PDB entry 5YNZ | X-ray diffraction, 2.77 A resolution | chain A

# Chain A
Molecule: CAD protein
Organism: Homo sapiens
Notes: EC 6.3.5.5, 2.1.3.2, 3.5.2.3
Reference sequence: P27708 (PYR1_HUMAN); residues 1456-1846 here = UniProt positions 1456-1846
Chain sequence (391 residues; row label = number of the first residue in the row):
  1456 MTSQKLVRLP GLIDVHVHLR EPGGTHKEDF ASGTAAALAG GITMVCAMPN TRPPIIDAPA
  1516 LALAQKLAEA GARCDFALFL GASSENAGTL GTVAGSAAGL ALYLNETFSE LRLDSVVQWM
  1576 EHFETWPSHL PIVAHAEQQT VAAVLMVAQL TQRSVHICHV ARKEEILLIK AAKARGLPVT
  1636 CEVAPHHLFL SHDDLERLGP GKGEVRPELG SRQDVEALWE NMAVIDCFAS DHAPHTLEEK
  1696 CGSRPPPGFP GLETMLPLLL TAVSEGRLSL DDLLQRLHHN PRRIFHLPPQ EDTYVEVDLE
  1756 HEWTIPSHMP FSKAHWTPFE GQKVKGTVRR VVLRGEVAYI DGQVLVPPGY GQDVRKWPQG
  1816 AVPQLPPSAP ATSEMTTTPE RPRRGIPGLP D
Not modelled in the structure: 1456-1459, 1823-1846
Construct notes: engineered mutation A1556 (Lys in P27708)
Bound ions: Zn2+: H1471, H1473, D1686
UniProt features mapped onto this chain:
  - active site: D1686 (For DHOase activity)
  - binding site (Zn(2+)): H1471, H1473, H1590, C1613, H1614, E1637, D1686
  - binding site ((S)-dihydroorotate): R1475, N1505, R1661, H1690, P1702
  - mutagenesis: H1471 (H1471A: No zinc-binding and no catalytic activity; H1471N: Abolishes dihydroorotase activity), H1473 (H1473A: No zinc-binding and no catalytic activity), D1512 (D1512N: No change in catalytic activity), T1562 (T1562A: Abolishes dihydroorotase activity), F1563 (F1563A: Abolishes dihydroorotase activity), H1590 (H1590A: Abolishes dihydroorotase activity; H1590N: No catalytic activity), C1613 (C1613S: Reduces dihydroorotase activity), H1614 (H1614A: Abolishes dihydroorotase activity), E1637 (E1637T: Abolishes dihydroorotase activity), H1642 (H1642N: 11.5% of wild-type catalytic activity), D1686 (D1686N: Abolishes dihydroorotase activity), H1690 (H1690N: 3% of wild-type catalytic activity)

# Summary
The Zn2+ site is built by H1471, H1473 and D1686. Curated annotation (UniProt) lists active-site residue
D1686, 7 Zn2+-binding residues, 5 (S)-dihydroorotate-binding residues and 12 mutagenesis sites.
Chain A is CAD protein (Homo sapiens); the structure, Crystal structure of the dihydroorotase domain (K1556A)
of human CAD, was determined by X-ray diffraction, deposited together with 6AJD.
